8U19 - chain A; structure by X-ray diffraction, 1.26 A resolution.

== Chain A ==
Name: Cytochrome P450
From: Amycolatopsis thermoflava N1165
Notes: EC 1.14.14.1
Sequence (412 residues; numbered -1 to 410; the number before each row is that of its first residue; numbers below 1 keep their minus sign (Gly-1 is residue -1)):
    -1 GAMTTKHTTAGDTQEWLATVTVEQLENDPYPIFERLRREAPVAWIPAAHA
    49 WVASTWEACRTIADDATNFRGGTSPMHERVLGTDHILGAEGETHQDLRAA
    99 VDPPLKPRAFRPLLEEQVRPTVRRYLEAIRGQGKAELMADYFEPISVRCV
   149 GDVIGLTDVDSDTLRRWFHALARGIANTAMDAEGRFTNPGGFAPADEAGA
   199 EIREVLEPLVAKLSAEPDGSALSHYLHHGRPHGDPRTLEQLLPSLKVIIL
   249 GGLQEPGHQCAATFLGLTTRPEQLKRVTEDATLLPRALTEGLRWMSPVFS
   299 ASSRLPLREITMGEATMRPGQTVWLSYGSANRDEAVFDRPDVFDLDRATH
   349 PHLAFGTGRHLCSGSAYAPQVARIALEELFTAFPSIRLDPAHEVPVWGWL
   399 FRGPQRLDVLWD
Not modelled in the structure: -1 to 7
Metal / ion sites: heme Fe near Cys360 (its only coordinating residue here)
Residues lining bound ligands:
  - 2,6-dimethoxyphenol (3DM): His75, Leu79, Leu85, Ile173, Val245, Leu248, Gly249, Gly250, Val296, Ala299, Phe399
  - heme (HEM): Ile84, Leu85, His92, Arg96, Val99, Leu103, Val148, Ile152, Ile246, Gly249, Gly250, Glu253, Pro254, Gln257, Leu290, Pro295, Val296, Ser300, Arg302, Tyr325, Ala352, Phe353, Gly354, Thr355, Arg357, His358, Leu359, Cys360, Ser361, Gly362, Ala366
What the authors report for this chain:
  - heme coordination: Cys360
  - binding site for 2,6-dimethoxyphenol: His75, Leu79, Leu85, Ile173, Val245, Val296, Ala299, Phe399
  - conformationally variable residues (helix shift): His75, Leu79, Ile173, Gln252
  - contacts within the chain: Gln252-Glu253 (hydrogen bond), Gly249-Glu253 (backbone contact), Glu253-His256 (water-mediated contact)
  - catalytic residues: Gln252, Glu253
  - mutagenesis - Q252E, Q252E/E253T, E253T: abolished catalytic activity on 2,6-dimethoxyphenol
  - specificity-determining residues: Ile173 (proposed by the authors, not directly observed)

== In short ==
Chain A binds heme and 2,6-dimethoxyphenol. The paper reports catalytic residues Gln252 and Glu253; Q252E,
Q252E/E253T and E253T abolish catalytic activity on 2,6-dimethoxyphenol.
Chain A is Cytochrome P450 (Amycolatopsis thermoflava N1165); the structure, Crystal structure of SyoA bound
to syringol, was determined by X-ray diffraction together with 8U09 from the same study.
